2PKS - chains A and B of the 4 polymer chains in the assembly; structure by X-ray diffraction, 2.50 A resolution.

== Chain A ==
Molecule: Thrombin light chain
From: Homo sapiens
UniProtKB: P00734 (THRB_HUMAN); residues 7-33 here correspond to UniProt positions 334-360 (UniProt number = residue number + 327)
Chain sequence (27 residues; row label = number of the first residue in the row):
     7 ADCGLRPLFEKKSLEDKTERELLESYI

== Chain B ==
Molecule: Thrombin heavy chain fragment
From: Homo sapiens
UniProtKB: P00734 (THRB_HUMAN); residues 37-183 here correspond to UniProt positions 364-510 (UniProt number = residue number + 327)
Chain sequence (147 residues; numbered 37 to 183; the number before each row is that of its first residue):
    37 IVEGSDAEIGMSPWQVMLFRKSPQELLCGASLISDRWVLTAAHCLLYPPW
    87 DKNFTENDLLVRIGKHSRTRYERNIEKISMLEKIYIHPRYNWRENLDRDI
   137 ALMKLKKPVAFSDYIHPVCLPDRETAASLLQAGYKGRVTGWGNLKET
Disulfides: Cys64-Cys80
Ligand contacts: G44 (4-({[4-(3-methylbenzoyl)pyridin-2-yl]amino}methyl)benzenecarboximidamide): His79, Trp86, Glu130, Leu132
UniProt features mapped onto this chain:
  - active site (Charge relay system): His79, Asp135
  - glycosylation: Asn89 (N-linked (GlcNAc...) (complex) asparagine)

== Chain A / chain B interface ==
Inter-chain disulfides: Cys9(A)-Cys155(B)
Residue-residue contacts (38; chain A residue first):
  Asp8(A) with His152(B), hydrogen bond (backbone-side chain)
  Cys9(A) with Pro153(B); Val154(B); Cys155(B), disulfide
  Gly10(A) with Pro153(B), hydrogen bond (backbone-backbone); Cys155(B)
  Leu11(A) with His152(B), hydrogen bond (backbone-side chain)
  Arg12(A) with Gly46(B); Met47(B), hydrogen bond (side chain-backbone); Pro49(B); Trp50(B); Arg173(B)
  Pro13(A) with Ser148(B); Asp149(B); His152(B)
  Leu14(A) with Ile45(B); Gly46(B); Asp149(B); Tyr150(B), hydrophobic
  Phe15(A) with Glu44(B); Ile45(B); Gly46(B); Met47(B)
  Lys17(A) with His152(B)
  Asp22(A) with Glu44(B); Met47(B); Arg173(B), salt bridge
  Lys23(A) with Glu44(B), hydrogen bond (backbone-side chain)
  Thr24(A) with Arg173(B), hydrogen bond
  Glu25(A) with Arg173(B)
  Glu27(A) with Lys171(B), salt bridge
  Leu28(A) with Lys171(B); Gly172(B)
  Ser31(A) with Gly169(B); Tyr170(B); Lys171(B), hydrogen bond (side chain-backbone)
  Tyr32(A) with Leu165(B); Tyr170(B), hydrophobic

== In short ==
Chain A and chain B form an interface of 17 and 19 residues respectively, with 1 disulfide bond, 7 hydrogen
bonds and 2 salt bridges. Polar contacts include Asp22(A)-Arg173(B), Glu27(A)-Lys171(B) and Asp8(A)-His152(B).
Chain B binds compound G44.
Here chain A is Thrombin light chain and chain B is Thrombin heavy chain fragment, both from Homo sapiens.
Entry 2PKS (Thrombin in complex with inhibitor) was determined by X-ray diffraction.
